PDB entry 6RNY | electron microscopy, 3.90 A resolution | chains E and U of the 18 polymer chains in the assembly

Chain E:
Molecule: Histone H3.3
From: Homo sapiens
UniProt: P84243 (H33_HUMAN); residues 0-135 here correspond to UniProt positions 1-136 (UniProt number = residue number + 1)
Chain sequence (136 residues; each row starts with the number of its first residue; numbering starts at 0):
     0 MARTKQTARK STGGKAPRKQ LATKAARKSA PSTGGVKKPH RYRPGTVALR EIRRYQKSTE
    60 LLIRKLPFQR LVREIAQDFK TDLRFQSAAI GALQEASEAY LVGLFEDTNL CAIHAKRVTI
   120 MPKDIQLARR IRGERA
Not modelled in the structure: 0-38
Curated features (UniProtKB/Swiss-Prot):
  - site: Ser31 (Interaction with ZMYND11)
  - modified residue: Arg2 (Asymmetric dimethylarginine), Thr3 (Phosphothreonine), Lys4 (Allysine), Gln5 (5-glutamyl dopamine), Thr6 (Phosphothreonine), Arg8 (Citrulline), Lys9 (N6,N6,N6-trimethyllysine), Ser10 (ADP-ribosylserine), Thr11 (Phosphothreonine), Lys14 (N6-(2-hydroxyisobutyryl)lysine), Arg17 (Asymmetric dimethylarginine), Lys18 (N6-(2-hydroxyisobutyryl)lysine), Lys23 (N6-(2-hydroxyisobutyryl)lysine), Arg26 (Citrulline), Lys27 (N6,N6,N6-trimethyllysine), Ser28 (ADP-ribosylserine), Ser31 (Phosphoserine), Lys36 (N6,N6,N6-trimethyllysine), Lys37 (N6-methyllysine), Tyr41 (Phosphotyrosine) and 9 more in UniProt
  - lipidation: Lys18 (N6-decanoyllysine)

Chain U:
Molecule: 108-nt DNA strand
Sequence (108 nucleotides; numbered -71 to 36; the number before each row is that of its first residue; numbers below 1 keep their minus sign (DG-71 is residue -71)):
   -71 GGGCTGTGTT TGTATCAAGT TACCTGAATG GTAGGTGGGG AAGTCCAAAT ATTCCTAGTA
   -11 AGACAATTGC ATTCAAGGCC TGGCTGGTGA AACCTGTTTC CTGGGAAG
Metal / ion sites: Mg2+: DG36 (shared with 1 residue of chain J; 2 residues of chain K)

Chain E / chain U interface:
Pairs across the interface (15):
  Arg63(E) with DT-13(U), salt bridge to the phosphate
  Gln68(E) with DA-23(U), phosphate contact
  Arg72(E) with DA-23(U), salt bridge to the phosphate
  Arg83(E) with DA-25(U), base contact; DA-24(U), hydrogen bond to the sugar; DA-23(U), phosphate contact
  Phe84(E) with DA-24(U), sugar contact; DA-23(U), hydrogen bond to the phosphate
  Gln85(E) with DA-24(U), phosphate contact
  Ser86(E) with DA-24(U), phosphate contact
  Arg116(E) with DG-3(U), phosphate contact
  Val117(E) with DG-3(U), phosphate contact
  Thr118(E) with DT-4(U), phosphate contact; DG-3(U), hydrogen bond to the phosphate
  Met120(E) with DC-2(U), phosphate contact
Other interface residues (no listed pair), chain E (14 interface residues in all): Arg40, Arg42, Pro43
Other interface residues (no listed pair), chain U (11 interface residues in all): DC-8, DA-7, DA-6, DT-5

Overview:
14 residues of chain E and 11 residues of chain U are in contact; the contacts include 3 hydrogen bonds and 2
salt bridges. Polar contacts include Arg83(E)-DA-24(U), Phe84(E)-DA-23(U) and Thr118(E)-DG-3(U).
Here chain E is Histone H3.3 (Homo sapiens) and chain U is a 108-nt DNA strand. Entry 6RNY (PFV intasome -
nucleosome strand transfer complex) was determined by electron microscopy together with 6R0C from the same
study.
